PDB entry 7KH1 | electron microscopy, 3.20 A resolution | chains A6 and B6 of the 48 polymer chains in the assembly

# Chain A6 (and B6)
Name: tail sheath protein, gp6
From: Vibrio phage XM1
Notes: chain B6 of this document is another copy of the same molecule, construct and numbering; everything in this record applies to it too
Chain sequence (497 residues; row label = number of the first residue in the row):
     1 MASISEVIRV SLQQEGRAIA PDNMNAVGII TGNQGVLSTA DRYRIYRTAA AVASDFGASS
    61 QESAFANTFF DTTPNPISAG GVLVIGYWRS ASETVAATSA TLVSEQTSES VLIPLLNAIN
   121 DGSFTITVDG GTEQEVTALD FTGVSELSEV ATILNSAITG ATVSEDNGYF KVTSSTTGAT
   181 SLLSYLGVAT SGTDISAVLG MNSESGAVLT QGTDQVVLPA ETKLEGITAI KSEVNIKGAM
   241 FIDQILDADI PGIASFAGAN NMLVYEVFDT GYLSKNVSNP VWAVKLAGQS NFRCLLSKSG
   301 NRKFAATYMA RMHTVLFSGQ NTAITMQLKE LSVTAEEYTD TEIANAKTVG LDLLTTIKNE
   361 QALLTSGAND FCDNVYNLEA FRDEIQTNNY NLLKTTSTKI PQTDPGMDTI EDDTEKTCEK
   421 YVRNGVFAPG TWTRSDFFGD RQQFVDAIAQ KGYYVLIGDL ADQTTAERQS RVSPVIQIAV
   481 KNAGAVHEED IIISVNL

# Interface between chain A6 and chain B6
Pairs across the interface - 41 pairs, chain A6 then chain B6:
  Lys275(A6) - Asn117(B6)
  Lys275(A6) - Thr142(B6)
  Lys275(A6) - Val144(B6)  hydrogen bond (side chain-backbone)
  Lys275(A6) - Ser145(B6)  hydrogen bond
  Val277(A6) - Thr142(B6)
  Leu328(A6) - Val7(B6)  hydrophobic
  Glu337(A6) - Met1(B6)
  Glu337(A6) - Ala2(B6)
  Tyr338(A6) - Met1(B6)  hydrogen bond (backbone-backbone)
  Tyr338(A6) - Ala2(B6)  hydrogen bond (backbone-backbone)
  Thr339(A6) - Met1(B6)
  Asp340(A6) - Met1(B6)
  Asp340(A6) - Ser3(B6)
  Ile343(A6) - Glu6(B6)
  Thr348(A6) - Ser145(B6)
  Thr355(A6) - Ala2(B6)
  Thr356(A6) - Ala2(B6)
  Ile357(A6) - Ala2(B6)
  Ile357(A6) - Ser3(B6)
  Leu364(A6) - Glu6(B6)
  Leu364(A6) - Val7(B6)  hydrophobic
  Glu488(A6) - Glu6(B6)
  Glu488(A6) - Val7(B6)
  Glu488(A6) - Arg9(B6)
  Glu489(A6) - Val7(B6)  hydrogen bond (backbone-backbone)
  Glu489(A6) - Ile8(B6)
  Glu489(A6) - Arg9(B6)  hydrogen bond (backbone-backbone)
  Asp490(A6) - Arg9(B6)
  Ile491(A6) - Ile8(B6)  hydrophobic
  Ile491(A6) - Arg9(B6)  hydrogen bond (backbone-backbone)
  Ile491(A6) - Val10(B6)
  Ile491(A6) - Ser11(B6)  hydrogen bond (backbone-backbone)
  Ile492(A6) - Ser11(B6)
  Ile492(A6) - Gln13(B6)
  Ile493(A6) - Val10(B6)  hydrophobic
  Ile493(A6) - Ser11(B6)  hydrogen bond (backbone-backbone)
  Ile493(A6) - Leu12(B6)
  Ile493(A6) - Gln13(B6)  hydrogen bond (backbone-backbone)
  Ser494(A6) - Gln13(B6)
  Val495(A6) - Leu12(B6)  hydrophobic
  Val495(A6) - Gln13(B6)
Other interface residues (no listed pair), chain A6 (25 interface residues in all): Trp282, Leu286, His487, Leu497
Other interface residues (no listed pair), chain B6 (19 interface residues in all): Ile4, Gln14, Ala50, Gly143

# Overview
25 residues of chain A6 and 19 residues of chain B6 are in contact, with 10 hydrogen bonds. Among the polar
pairs are Lys275(A6)-Val144(B6), Lys275(A6)-Ser145(B6) and Tyr338(A6)-Met1(B6).
Both chains are tail sheath protein, gp6 (Vibrio phage XM1). Entry 7KH1 (Baseplate Complex for Myoviridae
Phage XM1) was determined by electron microscopy, deposited together with 7KMX, 7KJK and 7KLN.
